Entry 8VYA (X-ray diffraction, 2.12 A resolution); this record covers chains A and D of the 6 polymer chains in the assembly.

[Chain A]
Name: SARS-CoV-2 Omicron variant spike glycoprotein N-terminal heptad repeat domain (Q954H)
UniProt: P0DTC2 (SPIKE_SARS2); residues 912-966 here = UniProt positions 912-966
Amino-acid sequence (57 residues; row label = number of the first residue in the row):
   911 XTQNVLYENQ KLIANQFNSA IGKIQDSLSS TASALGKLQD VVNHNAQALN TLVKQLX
Modified / non-standard residues: ACE (acetyl group) at position 911; NH2 (amino group) at position 967
Differences from the reference sequence: acetylation (911); engineered mutation His954 (Gln in P0DTC2); amidation (967)
Swiss-Prot annotation at these positions:
  - natural variant: Asp950 (D950N: In strain: Delta/B.1.617.2, Mu/B.1.621), His954 (Q954H: In strain: Omicron/BA.1, Omicron/BA.2 and 7 more; this construct carries the variant)

[Chain D]
Name: SARS-CoV-2 Omicron variant spike glycoprotein C-terminal heptad repeat domain
UniProt: P0DTC2 (SPIKE_SARS2); numbering as in UniProt (aligned over 1168-1203)
Amino-acid sequence (38 residues; row label = number of the first residue in the row):
  1167 XDISGINASV VNIQKEIDRL NEVAKNLNES LIDLQELX
Disordered / not traced: 1167-1171, 1204
Modified / non-standard residues: ACE (acetyl group) at position 1167; NH2 (amino group) at position 1204
Differences from the reference sequence: acetylation (1167); amidation (1204)
Swiss-Prot annotation at these positions:
  - glycosylation (N-linked (GlcNAc...) asparagine): Asn1173 (complex), Asn1194 (complex)
  - natural variant: Val1176 (V1176F: In strain: Gamma/P.1, Theta/P.3 and 1 more)

[Interface between chain A and chain D]
Contacting residue pairs (38; chain A residue first):
  Tyr917(A) - Gln1201(D)
  Tyr917(A) - Glu1202(D)  hydrogen bond
  Tyr917(A) - Leu1203(D)
  Gln920(A) - Leu1200(D)
  Lys921(A) - Leu1200(D)
  Ala924(A) - Ile1198(D)  hydrophobic
  Ala924(A) - Leu1200(D)  hydrophobic
  Phe927(A) - Ser1196(D)
  Phe927(A) - Ile1198(D)  hydrophobic
  Asn928(A) - Leu1197(D)
  Asn928(A) - Ile1198(D)  hydrogen bond (side chain-backbone)
  Ile931(A) - Leu1197(D)  hydrophobic
  Gln935(A) - Ala1190(D)  hydrogen bond (side chain-backbone)
  Gln935(A) - Leu1193(D)
  Gln935(A) - Asn1194(D)  hydrogen bond
  Leu938(A) - Leu1186(D)  hydrophobic
  Leu938(A) - Val1189(D)  hydrophobic
  Leu938(A) - Ala1190(D)
  Leu938(A) - Leu1193(D)  hydrophobic
  Ser939(A) - Ala1190(D)
  Ala942(A) - Ile1183(D)
  Ala942(A) - Asn1187(D)
  Leu945(A) - Ile1179(D)
  Leu945(A) - Ile1183(D)
  Leu945(A) - Leu1186(D)  hydrophobic
  Gly946(A) - Ile1183(D)
  Gln949(A) - Val1177(D)
  Gln949(A) - Asn1178(D)
  Gln949(A) - Ile1179(D)  hydrogen bond (side chain-backbone)
  Gln949(A) - Gln1180(D)  hydrogen bond
  Asn953(A) - Val1176(D)
  Asn953(A) - Val1177(D)  hydrogen bond (side chain-backbone)
  Ala956(A) - Ala1174(D)
  Ala956(A) - Ser1175(D)
  Leu959(A) - Ala1174(D)  hydrophobic
  Asn960(A) - Asn1173(D)
  Asn960(A) - Ala1174(D)  hydrogen bond (side chain-backbone)
  Val963(A) - Ile1172(D)  hydrophobic
Other interface residues (no listed pair), chain A (24 interface residues in all): Gln913, Ile934, Thr941, Val952, Gln957

[Overview]
24 residues of chain A and 23 residues of chain D are in contact, with 8 hydrogen bonds. Polar pairs include
Tyr917(A)-Glu1202(D), Asn928(A)-Ile1198(D) and Gln935(A)-Ala1190(D).
Here chain A is SARS-CoV-2 Omicron variant spike glycoprotein N-terminal heptad repeat domain (Q954H) and
chain D is SARS-CoV-2 Omicron variant spike glycoprotein C-terminal heptad repeat domain. Entry 8VYA
(SARS-CoV-2 Omicron Variant Spike Glycoprotein Fusion Core (Q954H)) was determined by X-ray diffraction.
